Entry 7LIV (electron microscopy, 3.60 A resolution); this record covers chains J and p of the 12 polymer chains in the assembly.

Chain J:
Molecule: Major capsid protein
Organism: Human cytomegalovirus (strain AD169)
Reference sequence: P16729 (MCP_HCMVA); residue numbers follow UniProt; this construct covers 1-1370
Chain sequence (1370 residues; numbered 1 to 1370; the number before each row is that of its first residue):
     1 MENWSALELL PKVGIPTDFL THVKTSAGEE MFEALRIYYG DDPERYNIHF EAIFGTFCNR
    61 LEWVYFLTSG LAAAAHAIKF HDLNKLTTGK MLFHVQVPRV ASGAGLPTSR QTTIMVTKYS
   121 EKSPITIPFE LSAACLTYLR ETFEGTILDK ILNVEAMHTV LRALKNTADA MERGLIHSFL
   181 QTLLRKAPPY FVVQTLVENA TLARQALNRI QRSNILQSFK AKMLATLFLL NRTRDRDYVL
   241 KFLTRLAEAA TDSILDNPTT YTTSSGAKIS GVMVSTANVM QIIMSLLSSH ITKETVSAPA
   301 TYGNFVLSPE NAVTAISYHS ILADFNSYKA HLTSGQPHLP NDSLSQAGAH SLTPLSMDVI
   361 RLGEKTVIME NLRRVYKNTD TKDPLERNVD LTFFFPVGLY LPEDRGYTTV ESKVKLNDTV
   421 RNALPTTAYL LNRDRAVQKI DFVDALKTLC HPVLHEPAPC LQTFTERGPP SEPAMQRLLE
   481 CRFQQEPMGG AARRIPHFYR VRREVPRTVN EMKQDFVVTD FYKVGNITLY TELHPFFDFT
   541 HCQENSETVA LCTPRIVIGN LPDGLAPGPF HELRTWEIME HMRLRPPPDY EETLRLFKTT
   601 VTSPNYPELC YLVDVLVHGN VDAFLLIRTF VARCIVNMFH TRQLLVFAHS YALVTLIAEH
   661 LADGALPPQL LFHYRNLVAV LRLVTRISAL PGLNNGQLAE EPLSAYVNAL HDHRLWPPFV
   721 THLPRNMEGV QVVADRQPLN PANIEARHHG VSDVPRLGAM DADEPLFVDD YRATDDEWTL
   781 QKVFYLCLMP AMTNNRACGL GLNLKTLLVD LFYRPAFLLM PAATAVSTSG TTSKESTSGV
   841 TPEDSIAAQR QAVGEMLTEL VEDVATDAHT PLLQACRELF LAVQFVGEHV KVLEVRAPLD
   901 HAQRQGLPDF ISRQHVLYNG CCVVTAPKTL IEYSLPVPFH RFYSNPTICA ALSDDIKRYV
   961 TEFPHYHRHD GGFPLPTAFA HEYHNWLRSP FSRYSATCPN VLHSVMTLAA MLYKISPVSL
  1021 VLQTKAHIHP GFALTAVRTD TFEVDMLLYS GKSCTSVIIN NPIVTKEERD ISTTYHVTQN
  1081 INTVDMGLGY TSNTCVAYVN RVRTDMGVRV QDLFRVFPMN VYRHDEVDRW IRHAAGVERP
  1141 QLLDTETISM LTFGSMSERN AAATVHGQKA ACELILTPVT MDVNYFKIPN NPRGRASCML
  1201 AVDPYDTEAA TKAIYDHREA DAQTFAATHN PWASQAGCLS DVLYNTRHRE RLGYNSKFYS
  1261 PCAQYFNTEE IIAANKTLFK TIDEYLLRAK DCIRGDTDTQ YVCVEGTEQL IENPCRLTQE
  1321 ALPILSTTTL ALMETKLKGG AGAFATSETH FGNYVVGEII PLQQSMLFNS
Unresolved in the structure: 823-844
Cystine bridges: Cys-1292/Cys-1303

Chain p:
Molecule: Triplex capsid protein 1
Organism: Human cytomegalovirus (strain AD169)
Reference sequence: P16783 (TRX1_HCMVA); residues 1-290 here = UniProt positions 1-290
Chain sequence (290 residues; row label = number of the first residue in the row):
     1 MDARAVAKRP RDPADEDNEL VTALKAKREV NTISVRYLYH ADHQALTARF FVPEGLVEFE
    61 AQPGALLIRM ETGCDSPRHL YISLYLLGIR ASNVSASTRC LLESVYTASA ARAALQWLDL
   121 GPHLLHRRLE TLGCVKTVSL GITSLLTCVM RGYLYNTLKT EVFALMIPKD MYLTWEETRG
   181 RLQYVYLIIV YDYDGPETRP GIYVLTSSIA HWQTLVDVAR GKFARERCSF VNRRITRPRQ
   241 IPLCTGVIQK LGWCLADDIH TSFLVHKELK LSVVRLDNFS VELGDFREFV

How chain J and chain p interact:
Contacting residue pairs - 16 pairs, chain J then chain p:
  Ala-133(J) / Lys-159(p)
  Ala-134(J) / Lys-159(p)
  Tyr-138(J) / Leu-158(p)
  Glu-141(J) / Tyr-37(p)  hydrogen bond
  Phe-143(J) / Tyr-39(p)
  Phe-143(J) / Leu-158(p)  hydrophobic
  Arg-1069(J) / Tyr-153(p)
  Asp-1070(J) / Gln-44(p)
  Asp-1070(J) / Tyr-153(p)
  Asp-1070(J) / Tyr-155(p)  hydrogen bond
  Asp-1070(J) / Lys-159(p)
  Ile-1071(J) / Val-162(p)  hydrophobic
  Leu-1143(J) / Gly-221(p)
  Thr-1145(J) / Asp-217(p)
  Glu-1146(J) / Lys-222(p)  salt bridge
  Met-1156(J) / Glu-177(p)
Interface residues without a listed pair, chain J (14 interface residues in all): Thr-137, Glu-144
Interface residues without a listed pair, chain p (18 interface residues in all): Ser-34, Asp-42, Ala-45, Thr-160, Thr-178, Val-218

Overview:
14 residues of chain J face 18 of chain p across their interface; the contacts include 2 hydrogen bonds and 1
salt bridge. Polar pairs include Glu-1146(J)/Lys-222(p), Glu-141(J)/Tyr-37(p) and Asp-1070(J)/Tyr-155(p).
Chain J is Major capsid protein and chain p is Triplex capsid protein 1, both from Human cytomegalovirus
(strain AD169); the structure, Structure of human transfer RNA visualized in the cytomegalovirus, a DNA virus,
was determined by electron microscopy, deposited together with 7LJ3.
